Entry 8UHP (X-ray diffraction, 1.98 A resolution); this record covers chains H and C of the 3 polymer chains in the assembly.

# Chain H
Molecule: hSC44.ck.20.N32F Fab heavy chain
Organism: Oryctolagus cuniculus
Notes: antibody fragment or engineered binder
Amino-acid sequence (225 residues; each row starts with the number of its first residue; a row labelled like 82A-82C holds insertion residues (82A, then the next letters in order)):
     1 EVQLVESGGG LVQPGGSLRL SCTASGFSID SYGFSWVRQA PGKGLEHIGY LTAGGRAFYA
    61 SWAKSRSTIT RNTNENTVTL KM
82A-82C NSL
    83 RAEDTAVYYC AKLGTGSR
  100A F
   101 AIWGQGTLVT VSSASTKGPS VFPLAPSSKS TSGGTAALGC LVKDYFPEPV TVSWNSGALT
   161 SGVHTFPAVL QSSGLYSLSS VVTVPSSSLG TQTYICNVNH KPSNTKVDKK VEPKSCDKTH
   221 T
Unresolved in the structure: 217-221
Cystine bridges: Cys-22/Cys-92, Cys-140/Cys-196

# Chain C
Molecule: 3pTza peptide
Amino-acid sequence (9 residues; row label = number of the first residue in the row):
     1 AGAGXAGAG
Unresolved in the structure: 1-3, 9
Modified residues: UKD (3-(4-phosphono-1H-1,2,3-triazol-1-yl)-L-alanine) at position 5

# Chain H / chain C interface
Residue-residue contacts - 9 pairs, chain H then chain C:
  Tyr-50(H) / UKD_5(C)
  Thr-52(H) / Ala-6(C)
  Thr-52(H) / Gly-7(C)
  Arg-56(H) / Gly-7(C)  hydrogen bond (side chain-backbone)
  Lys-94(H) / UKD_5(C)
  Gly-96(H) / UKD_5(C)
  Thr-97(H) / UKD_5(C)
  Gly-98(H) / UKD_5(C)
  Ser-99(H) / UKD_5(C)
Also at the interface, not in a pair above, chain H (9 interface residues in all): Leu-95
Also at the interface, not in a pair above, chain C (4 interface residues in all): Ala-8
The authors on this interface:
  - epitope / paratope residues, chain H: Gly-33(H), Tyr-50(H), Lys-94(H), Ser-99(H)
  - interface residues, chain H: Gly-33(H), Tyr-50(H), Lys-94(H), Ser-99(H)

# Overview
9 residues of chain H and 4 residues of chain C are in contact, with 1 hydrogen bond. Its one hydrogen-bonded
contact is Arg-56(H)/Gly-7(C). The paper reports epitope/paratope residues Gly-33(H), Tyr-50(H) and Lys-94(H)
among others; interface residues Gly-33(H), Tyr-50(H) and Lys-94(H) among others.
Here chain H is hSC44.ck.20.N32F Fab heavy chain (Oryctolagus cuniculus) and chain C is 3pTza peptide. Entry
8UHP (anti-Phosphohistidine Fab hSC44.ck.20.N32F with 3pTZA peptide) was determined by X-ray diffraction (same
publication as 8UHH, 8UHJ and 8UHN).
